PDB entry 9GD4 | X-ray diffraction, 2.04 A resolution | chains C and D of the 4 polymer chains in the assembly

# Chain C
Molecule: Cell division control protein 12
From: Saccharomyces cerevisiae
UniProt: P32468 (CDC12_YEAST); residues 1-314 here = UniProt positions 1-314
Sequence (330 residues; numbered -15 to 314; the number before each row is that of its first residue; numbers below 1 keep their minus sign (Met-15 is residue -15)):
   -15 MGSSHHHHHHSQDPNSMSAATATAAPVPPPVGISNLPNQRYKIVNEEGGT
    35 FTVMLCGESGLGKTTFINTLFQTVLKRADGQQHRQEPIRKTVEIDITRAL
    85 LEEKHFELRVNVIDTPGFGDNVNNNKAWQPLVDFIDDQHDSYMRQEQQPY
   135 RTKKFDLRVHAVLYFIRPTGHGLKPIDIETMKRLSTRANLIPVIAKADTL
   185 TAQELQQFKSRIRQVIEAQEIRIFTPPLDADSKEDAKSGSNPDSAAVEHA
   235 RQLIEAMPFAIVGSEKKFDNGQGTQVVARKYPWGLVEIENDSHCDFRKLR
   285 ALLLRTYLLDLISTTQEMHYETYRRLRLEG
Disordered / not traced: -15 to 9, 62-69, 214-230, 314
Construct notes: initiating methionine (-15); expression tag (-14 to 0)
Ligand contacts:
  - GDP (guanosine-5'-diphosphate), molecule 1: Glu42, Ser43, Gly44, Leu45, Gly46, Lys47, Thr48, Thr49, Lys180, Asp182, Thr183, Ile245, Val246, Gly247, Arg263, Tyr265
  - GDP, molecule 2: Thr153, Gly154, His155, Thr183, Leu184, Glu188
Curated features (UniProtKB/Swiss-Prot):
  - region: Gly41 to Thr48 (G1 motif), Asp98 to Gly101 (G3 motif), Ala179 to Asp182 (G4 motif)
  - binding site (GTP): Gly41 to Thr48, Thr75, Gly101, Lys180 to Glu188, Gly247, Arg263
  - modified residue: Ser2 (N-acetylserine)
What the authors report for this chain:
  - contacts within the chain: Asp182-Arg263
  - mutagenesis - R263A: abolished binding to Seventh homolog of septin 1 (chain D)
  - mutagenesis - R263A: abolished growth
  - mutagenesis - R263A: abolished localization
  - binding site for GDP: Asp182, Arg263

# Chain D
Molecule: Seventh homolog of septin 1
From: Saccharomyces cerevisiae
UniProt: Q07657 (SHS1_YEAST); residues 21-339 here = UniProt positions 21-339
Sequence (320 residues; each row starts with the number of its first residue):
    20 MGITYTMLLCGPAGTGKTAFANNLLETKIFPHKYQYGKSNASISSNPEVK
    70 VIAPTKVVSFNSKNGIPSYVSEFDPMRANLEPGITITSTSLELGGNKDQG
   120 KPEMNEDDTVFFNLIMTHGIGENLDDSLCSEEVMSYLEQQFDIVLAEETR
   170 IKRNPRFEDTRVHVALYFIEPTGHGLREVDVELMKSISKYTNVLPIITRA
   220 DSFTKEELTQFRKNIMFDVERYNVPIYKFEVDPEDDDLESMEENQALASL
   270 QPFAIITSDTRDSEGRYVREYPWGIISIDDDKISDLKVLKNVLFGSHLQE
   320 FKDTTQNLLYENYRSEKLSS
Disordered / not traced: 20, 56-61, 114-125, 250-255, 339
Construct notes: initiating methionine (20)
Ligand contacts:
  - GDP (guanosine-5'-diphosphate), molecule 1: Pro31, Ala32, Gly33, Thr34, Gly35, Lys36, Thr37, Ala38, His51, Arg218, Asp220, Ser221, Ile274, Ile275, Thr276, Arg288, Tyr290
  - GDP, molecule 2: Thr191, His193, Ser221, Glu226
Curated features (UniProtKB/Swiss-Prot):
  - region: Gly30 to Thr37 (G1 motif), Met135 to Gly138 (G3 motif), Thr217 to Asp220 (G4 motif)
  - binding site (GTP): Gly30 to Thr37, Gly138, Arg218 to Glu226, Arg288
What the authors report for this chain:
  - contacts within the chain: Arg288-Tyr290 (hydrogen bond), Asp220-Arg288 (hydrogen bond)
  - binding site for GDP: Asp220, Arg288, Tyr290
  - mutagenesis - R288A: abolished localization

# How chain C and chain D interact
Contacting residue pairs - 92 pairs, chain C then chain D:
  Glu42(C) - Arg196(D)  salt bridge
  Ser43(C) - Thr191(D)
  Ser43(C) - His193(D)
  Gly44(C) - Thr191(D)
  Gly44(C) - His193(D)
  Glu70(C) - Arg240(D)  hydrogen bond (backbone-side chain)
  Glu70(C) - Tyr241(D)  hydrogen bond (backbone-side chain)
  Ile72(C) - Leu195(D)
  Ile72(C) - Arg196(D)
  Ile72(C) - Glu197(D)
  Ile72(C) - Val200(D)  hydrophobic
  Ile72(C) - Tyr241(D)
  Arg73(C) - Glu197(D)  salt bridge
  Gly103(C) - Arg196(D)  hydrogen bond (backbone-side chain)
  Asp104(C) - Arg196(D)
  Asp104(C) - Glu197(D)
  Asn105(C) - Glu197(D)
  Val106(C) - Leu143(D)
  Val106(C) - Asp144(D)
  Val106(C) - Asp145(D)  hydrogen bond (backbone-backbone)
  Val106(C) - Ser146(D)
  Val106(C) - Glu197(D)  hydrogen bond (backbone-side chain)
  Val106(C) - Val198(D)  hydrophobic
  Val106(C) - Glu201(D)
  Asn107(C) - Leu143(D)
  Asn107(C) - Asp144(D)
  Asn108(C) - Leu143(D)  hydrogen bond (backbone-backbone)
  Asn109(C) - Leu143(D)  hydrogen bond (backbone-backbone)
  Trp112(C) - Leu143(D)  hydrophobic
  Arg151(C) - Glu189(D)  salt bridge
  Arg151(C) - Thr191(D)
  Arg151(C) - Arg196(D)
  Pro152(C) - Arg218(D)  hydrogen bond (backbone-side chain)
  Thr153(C) - Ala32(D)
  Thr153(C) - Gly33(D)
  Thr153(C) - Arg218(D)
  His155(C) - Gly33(D)
  His155(C) - Lys52(D)
  His155(C) - Tyr53(D)
  Lys158(C) - Gly140(D)  hydrogen bond (side chain-backbone)
  Lys158(C) - Glu141(D)
  Pro159(C) - Asn98(D)
  Pro159(C) - Leu99(D)
  Pro159(C) - Glu100(D)
  Pro159(C) - Glu141(D)
  Pro159(C) - Leu143(D)  hydrophobic
  Ile160(C) - Leu143(D)
  Ile162(C) - Ala97(D)
  Ile162(C) - Asn98(D)
  Lys180(C) - Pro190(D)  hydrogen bond (side chain-backbone)
  Lys180(C) - Thr191(D)  hydrogen bond (side chain-backbone)
  Asp182(C) - Tyr290(D)
  Asp182(C) - Trp292(D)
  Thr183(C) - Arg218(D)  hydrogen bond (backbone-side chain)
  Thr183(C) - Ser221(D)
  Thr183(C) - Arg288(D)
  Thr183(C) - Tyr290(D)  hydrogen bond (backbone-side chain)
  Leu184(C) - Arg218(D)
  Leu184(C) - Arg288(D)
  Leu184(C) - Tyr290(D)
  Thr185(C) - Arg288(D)
  Thr185(C) - Glu289(D)
  Thr185(C) - Tyr290(D)
  Glu188(C) - Arg288(D)  salt bridge
  Gln191(C) - Gln54(D)
  Arg195(C) - Tyr53(D)
  Arg195(C) - Phe92(D)
  Gln198(C) - Phe92(D)
  Gln198(C) - Pro94(D)
  Val199(C) - Phe92(D)  hydrophobic
  Val199(C) - Ala97(D)  hydrophobic
  Ala202(C) - Pro94(D)  hydrophobic
  Ala202(C) - Met95(D)  hydrophobic
  Gln203(C) - Pro94(D)  hydrogen bond (side chain-backbone)
  Gln203(C) - Met95(D)  hydrogen bond (side chain-backbone)
  Gln203(C) - Asn98(D)
  Arg263(C) - Ser221(D)  hydrogen bond (side chain-backbone)
  Arg263(C) - Glu226(D)  salt bridge
  Lys264(C) - Thr223(D)
  Tyr265(C) - Asp220(D)
  Tyr265(C) - Ser221(D)
  Tyr265(C) - Phe222(D)
  Trp267(C) - Asp220(D)
  Trp267(C) - Trp292(D)
  Trp267(C) - Gly293(D)
  Trp267(C) - Ile295(D)
  Trp267(C) - Ile302(D)  hydrophobic
  Gly268(C) - Trp292(D)
  Leu269(C) - Trp292(D)
  Val270(C) - Trp292(D)
  Ser276(C) - Pro291(D)
  His277(C) - Trp292(D)
Interface residues without a listed pair, chain C (47 interface residues in all): Pro71, Gly156, Leu157, Pro266
Interface residues without a listed pair, chain D (47 interface residues in all): Lys224, Ile275, Ile294
The authors on this interface:
  - interface residues, chain C: Arg263(C)
  - interface residues, chain D: Arg288(D)

# Overview
The chain C/chain D interface involves 47 residues from each chain; the contacts include 16 hydrogen bonds and
5 salt bridges. Polar pairs include Glu42(C)-Arg196(D), Arg73(C)-Glu197(D) and Arg151(C)-Glu189(D). From the
paper: a binding site for GDP at Asp182(C), Arg263(C) and Asp220(D) among others; R263A of chain C abolishes
binding to Seventh homolog of septin 1 (chain D).
Here chain C is Cell division control protein 12 and chain D is Seventh homolog of septin 1, both from
Saccharomyces cerevisiae. Entry 9GD4 (Crystal structure of septin complex Shs1-Cdc12-Cdc3-Cdc10 from
Saccharomyces cerevisiae) was determined by X-ray diffraction.
